8HR2 - chains A and B of the 3 polymer chains in the assembly; structure by X-ray diffraction, 1.94 A resolution.

Chain A:
Name: Spike protein S1
Source organism: Severe acute respiratory syndrome coronavirus 2
Notes: fragment: Receptor-binding domain (RBD)
UniProt: P0DTC2 (SPIKE_SARS2); numbering as in UniProt (aligned over 333-523)
Sequence (219 residues; numbered 318 to 536; the number before each row is that of its first residue):
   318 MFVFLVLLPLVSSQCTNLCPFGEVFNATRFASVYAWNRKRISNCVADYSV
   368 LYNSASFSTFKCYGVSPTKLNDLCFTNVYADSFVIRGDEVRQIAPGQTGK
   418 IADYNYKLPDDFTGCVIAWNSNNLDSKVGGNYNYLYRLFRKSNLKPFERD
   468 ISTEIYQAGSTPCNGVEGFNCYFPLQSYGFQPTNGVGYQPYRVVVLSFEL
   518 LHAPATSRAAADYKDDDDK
Not modelled in the structure: 318-331, 518-536
Differences from the reference sequence: expression tag (318-332, 524-536)
Disulfide bonds: C332-C391, C336-C361, C379-C432, C480-C488
Swiss-Prot annotation at these positions:
  - region: R403 to D405 (Integrin-binding motif), N448 to F456 (Immunodominant HLA epitope recognized by the CD8+)
  - glycosylation: N343 (N-linked (GlcNAc...) (complex) asparagine)
  - natural variant: G339 (G339D: In strain: Omicron/BA.1, Omicron/BA.2 and 4 more; G339H: In strain: Omicron/BA.2.75, Omicron/XBB.1.5 and 1 more), R346 (R346K: In strain: Mu/B.1.621; R346T: In strain: Omicron/BQ.1.1, Omicron/XBB.1.5 and 1 more), L368 (L368I: In strain: Omicron/XBB.1.5, Omicron/EG.5.1), S371 (S371F: In strain: Omicron/BA.2, Omicron/BA.2.12.1 and 6 more; S371L: In strain: Omicron/BA.1), S373 (S373P: In strain: Omicron/BA.1, Omicron/BA.2 and 7 more), S375 (S375F: In strain: Omicron/BA.1, Omicron/BA.2 and 7 more), T376 (T376A: In strain: Omicron/BA.2, Omicron/BA.2.12.1 and 5 more), D405 (D405N: In strain: Omicron/BA.2, Omicron/BA.2.12.1 and 6 more), R408 (R408S: In strain: Omicron/BA.2, Omicron/BA.2.12.1 and 6 more), K417 (K417N: In strain: Beta/B.1.351, Omicron/BA.1 and 8 more; K417T: In strain: Gamma/P.1), N440 (N440K: In strain: Omicron/BA.1, Omicron/BA.2 and 7 more), K444 (K444T: In strain: Omicron/BQ.1.1), 16 further natural variant entries in UniProt
  - mutagenesis: N343 (N343Q: Reduced viral infectivity), L452 (L452R: Increased resistance to neutralizing antibodies. Decreases HLA binding to NF9 epitope. Increased binding affinity to human ACE2), Y453 (Y453F: Decreased HLA binding to NF9 epitope. Increased binding affinity to human ACE2), A475 (A475V: Increased resistance to neutralizing antibodies), V483 (V483A: Increased resistance to neutralizing antibodies), E484 (E484D: Increased replication in human TMEM106B overexpressing cells), F490 (F490L: Increased resistance to neutralizing antibodies and human covalescent sera neutralization), Q493 (Q493N: Reduced host ACE2-binding affinity in vitro; Q493Y: Reduced host ACE2-binding affinity in vitro), N501 (N501T: Reduced host ACE2-binding affinity in vitro; N501Y: Increased binding affinity to human ACE2), H519 (H519P: Increased resistance to human covalescent sera neutralization)

Chain B:
Name: NB1C6
Source organism: Vicugna pacos
Sequence (128 residues; row label = number of the first residue in the row):
     1 QVQLQESGGGSVQAGGRLRLSCAASGDTYSSYCMGWFRQAPGKEREGVAA
    51 IYIGGDNTYYADSAKGRFTISQDYDKNTAYLQMNSLKSEDTAMYYCAAEL
   101 FCPWPDIGTMSPAEYKYWGQGTQVTVSS
Disulfide bonds: C22-C96, C33-C102

Chain A / chain B interface:
Contacting residue pairs - 29 pairs, chain A then chain B:
  A352(A) - W104(B)
  W353(A) - W104(B)
  N354(A) - W104(B)
  N354(A) - P105(B)
  R355(A) - F101(B)  hydrogen bond (side chain-backbone)
  R355(A) - C102(B)
  R355(A) - P103(B)
  R355(A) - W104(B)  hydrogen bond (backbone-backbone)
  R357(A) - T109(B)  hydrogen bond (side chain-backbone)
  R357(A) - M110(B)
  R357(A) - E114(B)  salt bridge
  Y396(A) - F101(B)  hydrogen bond (side chain-backbone)
  Y396(A) - M110(B)
  R457(A) - S30(B)
  K462(A) - Y29(B)
  P463(A) - Y29(B)  hydrogen bond (backbone-side chain)
  P463(A) - F101(B)
  F464(A) - Y29(B)
  F464(A) - F101(B)  hydrophobic
  E465(A) - Y29(B)
  E465(A) - S30(B)  hydrogen bond (side chain-backbone)
  R466(A) - S30(B)
  R466(A) - S31(B)  hydrogen bond (backbone-side chain)
  R466(A) - Y52(B)  hydrogen bond
  R466(A) - W104(B)
  D467(A) - S30(B)  hydrogen bond
  I468(A) - G54(B)
  I468(A) - G55(B)
  E516(A) - M110(B)

In short:
15 residues of chain A face 14 of chain B across their interface; the contacts include 9 hydrogen bonds and 1
salt bridge. Polar pairs include R357(A)-E114(B), R355(A)-F101(B) and R357(A)-T109(B). Curated annotation
(UniProt) lists 10 mutagenesis sites on chain A.
Chain A is Spike protein S1 (Severe acute respiratory syndrome coronavirus 2) and chain B is NB1C6 (Vicugna
pacos); the structure, Ternary Crystal Complex Structure of RBD with NB1B5 and NB1C6, was determined by X-ray
diffraction.
